8R26 - chains A and B; structure by X-ray diffraction, 2.30 A resolution.

# Chain A (and B)
Protein: 3C-like proteinase nsp5
Source organism: Severe acute respiratory syndrome coronavirus 2
Notes: EC 3.4.22.69; chain B of this document is another copy of the same molecule, construct and numbering; everything in this record applies to it too
UniProtKB: P0DTC1 (R1A_SARS2); residues 1-306 here correspond to UniProt positions 3264-3569 (UniProt number = residue number + 3263)
Amino-acid sequence (306 residues; row label = number of the first residue in the row):
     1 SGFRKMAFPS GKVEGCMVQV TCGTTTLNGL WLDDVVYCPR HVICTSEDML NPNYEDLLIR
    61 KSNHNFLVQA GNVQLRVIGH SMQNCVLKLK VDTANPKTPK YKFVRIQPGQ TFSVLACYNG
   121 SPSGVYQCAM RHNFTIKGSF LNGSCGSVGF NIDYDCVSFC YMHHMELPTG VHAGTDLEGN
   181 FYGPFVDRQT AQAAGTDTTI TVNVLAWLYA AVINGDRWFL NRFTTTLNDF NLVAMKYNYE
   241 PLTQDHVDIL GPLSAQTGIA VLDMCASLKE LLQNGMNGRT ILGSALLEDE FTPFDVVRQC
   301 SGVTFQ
Unresolved in the structure: 306
Covalent attachments: 13b-K (O6K) linked to Cys145
Differences from the reference sequence: variant His132 (Pro3395 in P0DTC1)
Small-molecule neighbours: 13b-K (O6K; tert-butyl N-[1-[(2S)-3-cyclopropyl-1-oxidanylidene-1-[[(2S,3R)-3-oxidanyl-4-oxidanylidene-1-[(3S)-2-oxidanylidenepyrrolidin-3-yl]-4-[(phenylmethyl)amino]butan-2-yl]amino]propan-2-yl]-2-oxidanylidene-pyridin-3-yl]carbamate): Thr26, Leu27, His41, Met49, Tyr54, Phe140, Leu141, Asn142, Gly143, Ser144, His163, His164, Met165, Glu166, Leu167, Pro168, His172, Asp187, Arg188, Gln189
Reported in the primary citation:
  - contacts within the chain: His132-Glu240 (pi stacking), Glu166-His172
  - binding site for 13b-K: Cys145
  - conformationally variable residues (side-chain flip): Ser1, Gln74, Glu166, Pro168

# Interface between chain A and chain B
Pairs across the interface - 92 pairs, chain A then chain B:
  Ser1(A) - Gly138(B)
  Ser1(A) - Ser139(B)
  Ser1(A) - Phe140(B)  hydrogen bond (backbone-backbone)
  Ser1(A) - Leu141(B)
  Ser1(A) - Glu166(B)  hydrogen bond
  Ser1(A) - His172(B)  hydrogen bond
  Gly2(A) - Gly138(B)
  Gly2(A) - Ser139(B)
  Arg4(A) - Lys5(B)
  Arg4(A) - Gln127(B)  hydrogen bond (side chain-backbone)
  Arg4(A) - Cys128(B)
  Arg4(A) - Lys137(B)  hydrogen bond (side chain-backbone)
  Arg4(A) - Glu290(B)  salt bridge
  Lys5(A) - Arg4(B)
  Lys5(A) - Tyr126(B)
  Met6(A) - Gly124(B)
  Met6(A) - Val125(B)
  Met6(A) - Tyr126(B)  hydrophobic
  Met6(A) - Ser139(B)
  Ala7(A) - Gly124(B)
  Ala7(A) - Val125(B)  hydrogen bond (backbone-backbone)
  Phe8(A) - Val125(B)
  Pro9(A) - Ser10(B)
  Pro9(A) - Glu14(B)
  Pro9(A) - Pro122(B)  hydrophobic
  Pro9(A) - Ser123(B)
  Ser10(A) - Pro9(B)
  Ser10(A) - Ser10(B)  hydrogen bond (side chain-backbone)
  Ser10(A) - Glu14(B)  hydrogen bond (backbone-side chain)
  Gly11(A) - Gly11(B)
  Gly11(A) - Glu14(B)  hydrogen bond (backbone-side chain)
  Glu14(A) - Pro9(B)
  Glu14(A) - Ser10(B)  hydrogen bond (side chain-backbone)
  Glu14(A) - Gly11(B)  hydrogen bond (side chain-backbone)
  Tyr118(A) - Thr304(B)
  Ser121(A) - Thr304(B)  hydrogen bond
  Ser121(A) - Phe305(B)
  Pro122(A) - Pro9(B)
  Pro122(A) - Phe305(B)  hydrogen bond (backbone-backbone)
  Ser123(A) - Pro9(B)
  Ser123(A) - Arg298(B)
  Ser123(A) - Val303(B)  hydrogen bond (side chain-backbone)
  Ser123(A) - Phe305(B)
  Gly124(A) - Met6(B)
  Gly124(A) - Ala7(B)
  Gly124(A) - Pro9(B)
  Val125(A) - Met6(B)
  Val125(A) - Ala7(B)  hydrogen bond (backbone-backbone)
  Val125(A) - Phe8(B)
  Val125(A) - Val125(B)  hydrophobic
  Tyr126(A) - Arg4(B)
  Tyr126(A) - Lys5(B)
  Tyr126(A) - Met6(B)  hydrophobic
  Gln127(A) - Arg4(B)  hydrogen bond (backbone-side chain)
  Cys128(A) - Arg4(B)
  Lys137(A) - Arg4(B)  hydrogen bond (backbone-side chain)
  Gly138(A) - Ser1(B)
  Gly138(A) - Gly2(B)
  Gly138(A) - Phe3(B)
  Ser139(A) - Ser1(B)
  Ser139(A) - Gly2(B)  hydrogen bond (side chain-backbone)
  Ser139(A) - Arg4(B)
  Ser139(A) - Met6(B)
  Ser139(A) - Gln299(B)  hydrogen bond
  Phe140(A) - Ser1(B)  hydrogen bond (backbone-backbone)
  Leu141(A) - Gln299(B)
  Leu141(A) - Cys300(B)
  Leu141(A) - Ser301(B)
  Leu141(A) - Gly302(B)
  Glu166(A) - Ser1(B)  hydrogen bond
  Gly170(A) - Ser1(B)
  His172(A) - Ser1(B)  hydrogen bond (side chain-backbone)
  Gly283(A) - Leu286(B)
  Ala285(A) - Ala285(B)  hydrophobic
  Ala285(A) - Leu286(B)
  Leu286(A) - Gly283(B)
  Leu286(A) - Ser284(B)
  Leu286(A) - Ala285(B)
  Glu290(A) - Arg4(B)  salt bridge
  Arg298(A) - Ser123(B)
  Gln299(A) - Ser139(B)  hydrogen bond
  Gln299(A) - Leu141(B)
  Cys300(A) - Leu141(B)
  Ser301(A) - Leu141(B)
  Gly302(A) - Tyr118(B)
  Gly302(A) - Leu141(B)
  Val303(A) - Ser123(B)  hydrogen bond (backbone-side chain)
  Thr304(A) - Tyr118(B)
  Thr304(A) - Ser121(B)  hydrogen bond
  Thr304(A) - Pro122(B)
  Phe305(A) - Pro122(B)  hydrogen bond (backbone-backbone)
  Phe305(A) - Ser123(B)
Other interface residues (no listed pair), chain A (44 interface residues in all): Phe3, Leu115, Thr280, Ser284
Other interface residues (no listed pair), chain B (46 interface residues in all): Lys12, Leu115, Ala116, Gly170, Thr280
Interface features reported in the paper:
  - specific contacts: Glu166(A)-Ser1(B), Glu166(B)-Ser1(A) (hydrogen bond)

# Overview
Chain A and chain B form an interface of 44 and 46 residues respectively, with 26 hydrogen bonds and 2 salt
bridges. Polar contacts include Arg4(A)-Glu290(B), Ser1(A)-Glu166(B) and Ser1(A)-His172(B). The paper
describes a contact between Glu166(A) and Ser1(B); a hydrogen bond between Glu166(B) and Ser1(A). From the
paper: a binding site for 13b-K at Cys145(A); conformational variability at Ser1(A), Gln74(A) and Glu166(A)
among others.
Both chains are 3C-like proteinase nsp5 (Severe acute respiratory syndrome coronavirus 2). Entry 8R26
(SARS-CoV-2 Mpro (Omicron,P132H) in complex with alpha-ketoamide 13b-K at pH 8.5) was determined by X-ray
diffraction (same publication as 8R1Q, 8R24, 8R0V and 8R19).
